PDB entry 2ONN | X-ray diffraction, 2.75 A resolution | chains C and D of the 4 polymer chains in the assembly

Chain C (and D):
Name: Aldehyde dehydrogenase
From: Homo sapiens
Notes: EC 1.2.1.3; chain D of this document is another copy of the same molecule, construct and numbering; everything in this record applies to it too
UniProt: P05091 (ALDH2_HUMAN); residues 1-500 here correspond to UniProt positions 18-517 (UniProt number = residue number + 17)
Chain sequence (500 residues; each row starts with the number of its first residue):
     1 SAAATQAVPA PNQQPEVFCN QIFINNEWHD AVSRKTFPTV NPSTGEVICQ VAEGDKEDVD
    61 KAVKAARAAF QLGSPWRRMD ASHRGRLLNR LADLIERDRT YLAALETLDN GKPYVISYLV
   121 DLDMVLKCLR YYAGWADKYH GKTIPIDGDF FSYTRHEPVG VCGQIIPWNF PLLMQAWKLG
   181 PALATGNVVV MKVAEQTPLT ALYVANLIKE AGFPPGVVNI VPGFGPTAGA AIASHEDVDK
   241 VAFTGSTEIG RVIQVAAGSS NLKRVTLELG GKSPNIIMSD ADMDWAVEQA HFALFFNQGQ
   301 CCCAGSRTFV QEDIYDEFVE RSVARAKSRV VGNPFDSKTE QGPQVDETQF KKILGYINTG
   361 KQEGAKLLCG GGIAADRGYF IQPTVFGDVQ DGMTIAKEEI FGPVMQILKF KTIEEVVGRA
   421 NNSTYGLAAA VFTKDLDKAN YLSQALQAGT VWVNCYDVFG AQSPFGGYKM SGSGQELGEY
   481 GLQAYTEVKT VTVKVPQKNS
Unresolved in the structure: 1-6
Sequence notes: engineered mutation Gln475 (Arg492 in P05091)
Curated features (UniProtKB/Swiss-Prot):
  - active site: Glu268 (Proton acceptor), Cys302 (Nucleophile)
  - binding site (NAD(+)): Gly245 to Gly250
  - site: Asn169 (Transition state stabilizer)
  - modified residue (N6-acetyllysine): Lys35, Lys56, Lys61, Lys142, Lys351, Lys366, Lys409, Lys411, Lys434
From the paper describing this entry:
  - mutagenesis - R264Q (2-fold), R475Q (20-fold): decreased binding to NAD+ (citing earlier work)
  - mutagenesis - R264Q (2-fold), R475Q (2-fold): decreased catalytic activity (citing earlier work)

Chain C / chain D interface:
Pairs across the interface (115; chain C residue first):
  Lys127(C) with Asp147(D), salt bridge
  Lys142(C) with Glu479(D), salt bridge; Tyr480(D)
  Ile144(C) with Gln462(D); Pro464(D)
  Pro145(C) with Gln462(D)
  Ile146(C) with Val458(D), hydrophobic; Gly460(D); Gln462(D); Ser463(D)
  Asp147(C) with Lys127(D), salt bridge; Gln462(D)
  Phe150(C) with Cys455(D), hydrophobic; Val458(D), hydrophobic
  Ser152(C) with Ser463(D), hydrogen bond
  Tyr153(C) with Ser443(D)
  Thr154(C) with Pro464(D); Tyr480(D), hydrogen bond
  Arg155(C) with Gln444(D), hydrogen bond
  His156(C) with Tyr480(D), hydrogen bond
  Glu157(C) with Tyr468(D), hydrogen bond
  Arg251(C) with Gly258(D); Ser259(D), hydrogen bond (side chain-backbone); Ser260(D), hydrogen bond (side chain-backbone); Leu262(D)
  Gln254(C) with Gly258(D); Leu262(D); Lys263(D)
  Val255(C) with Gly258(D); Ser259(D)
  Gly258(C) with Arg251(D); Gln254(D); Val255(D)
  Ser259(C) with Arg251(D), hydrogen bond (backbone-side chain); Val255(D)
  Ser260(C) with Arg251(D), hydrogen bond (backbone-side chain)
  Asn261(C) with Met470(D)
  Leu262(C) with Arg251(D); Gln254(D); Leu269(D), hydrophobic
  Lys263(C) with Gln254(D)
  Leu267(C) with Leu262(D), hydrophobic
  Leu269(C) with Leu262(D), hydrophobic
  Trp285(C) with Lys494(D)
  Ser443(C) with Lys489(D), hydrogen bond (backbone-side chain)
  Gln444(C) with Arg155(D), hydrogen bond; Lys489(D), hydrogen bond (backbone-side chain)
  Ala445(C) with Leu72(D), hydrophobic
  Leu446(C) with Lys489(D), hydrogen bond (backbone-side chain)
  Ala448(C) with Lys489(D)
  Gly449(C) with Val488(D); Lys489(D); Thr490(D), hydrogen bond (backbone-backbone)
  Thr450(C) with Thr490(D)
  Val451(C) with Thr490(D), hydrogen bond (backbone-backbone); Val491(D); Thr492(D), hydrogen bond (backbone-backbone)
  Trp452(C) with Thr492(D)
  Val453(C) with Thr492(D), hydrogen bond (backbone-backbone); Val493(D); Lys494(D), hydrogen bond (backbone-backbone)
  Asn454(C) with Lys494(D)
  Cys455(C) with Phe150(D), hydrophobic; Thr492(D)
  Val458(C) with Phe150(D), hydrophobic; Thr492(D)
  Gly460(C) with Ile146(D)
  Gln462(C) with Ile144(D); Pro145(D); Ile146(D); Asp147(D)
  Ser463(C) with Ile146(D); Ser152(D), hydrogen bond
  Pro464(C) with Ile144(D); Thr154(D); Thr490(D), hydrogen bond (backbone-side chain)
  Gly467(C) with Glu487(D)
  Tyr468(C) with Glu157(D), hydrogen bond; Glu487(D); Val488(D); Lys489(D)
  Met470(C) with Asn261(D)
  Gln475(C) with Val488(D)
  Glu479(C) with Lys142(D), salt bridge
  Tyr480(C) with Lys142(D); Thr154(D), hydrogen bond; His156(D), hydrogen bond; Val488(D), hydrophobic
  Gln483(C) with Gln483(D)
  Glu487(C) with Tyr468(D)
  Val488(C) with Gly449(D); Tyr468(D); Gln475(D); Tyr480(D), hydrophobic
  Lys489(C) with Ser443(D), hydrogen bond (side chain-backbone); Gln444(D), hydrogen bond (side chain-backbone); Leu446(D), hydrogen bond (side chain-backbone); Ala448(D); Gly449(D); Tyr468(D)
  Thr490(C) with Gly449(D), hydrogen bond (backbone-backbone); Thr450(D); Val451(D), hydrogen bond (backbone-backbone); Pro464(D), hydrogen bond (side chain-backbone)
  Val491(C) with Ser443(D); Val451(D)
  Thr492(C) with Val451(D), hydrogen bond (backbone-backbone); Trp452(D); Val453(D), hydrogen bond (backbone-backbone); Cys455(D); Val458(D)
  Val493(C) with Val453(D), hydrophobic
  Lys494(C) with Trp285(D); Val453(D), hydrogen bond (backbone-backbone); Asn454(D)
Interface residues without a listed pair, chain C (63 interface residues in all): Leu72, Gly250, Ala257, Val265, Asn440, Phe459
Interface residues without a listed pair, chain D (62 interface residues in all): Tyr153, Gly250, Ala257, Val265, Leu267, Ala445, Phe459, Gly467

In short:
Chain C and chain D form an interface of 63 and 62 residues respectively, with 32 hydrogen bonds and 4 salt
bridges. Polar pairs include Lys127(C)-Asp147(D), Lys142(C)-Glu479(D) and Ser152(C)-Ser463(D). From the paper:
R264Q and R475Q of chain C reduce binding to NAD+; R264Q and R475Q of chain C reduce catalytic activity.
Chain C and chain D are both Aldehyde dehydrogenase (Homo sapiens); the structure, Arg475Gln Mutant of Human
Mitochondrial Aldehyde Dehydrogenase, Apo form, was determined by X-ray diffraction (same publication as 2ONM,
2ONO and 2ONP).
